Entry 3J16 (electron microscopy, 7.20 A resolution (low resolution: residue-level contacts below are approximate; hydrogen-bond / salt-bridge calls are withheld)); this record covers chains A and J of the 12 polymer chains in the assembly.

[Chain A]
Protein: Dom34p
From: Saccharomyces cerevisiae
UniProt: P33309 (DOM34_YEAST); residues 1-386 here = UniProt positions 1-386
Amino-acid sequence (386 residues; numbered 1 to 386; the number before each row is that of its first residue):
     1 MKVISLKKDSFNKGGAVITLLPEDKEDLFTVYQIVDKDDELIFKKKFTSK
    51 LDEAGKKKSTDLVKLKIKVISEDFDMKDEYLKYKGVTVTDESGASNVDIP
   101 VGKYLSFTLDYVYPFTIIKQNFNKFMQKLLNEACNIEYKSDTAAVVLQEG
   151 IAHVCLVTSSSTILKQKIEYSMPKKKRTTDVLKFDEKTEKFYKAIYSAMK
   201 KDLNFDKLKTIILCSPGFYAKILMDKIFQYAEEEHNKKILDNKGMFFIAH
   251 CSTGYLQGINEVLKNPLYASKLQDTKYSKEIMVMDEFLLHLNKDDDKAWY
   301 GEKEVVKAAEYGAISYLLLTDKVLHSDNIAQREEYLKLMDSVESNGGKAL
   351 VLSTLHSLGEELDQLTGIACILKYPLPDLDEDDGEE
UniProt features mapped onto this chain:
  - mutagenesis: Glu23 (E23A: Does not affect the No-Go Decay (NGD) pathway), Glu26 (E26A: Does not affect the No-Go Decay (NGD) pathway), Asp27 (D27A: Reduced No-Go Decay (NGD) pathway), Lys174 to Arg177 (Reduced ability to trigger the No-Go Decay (NGD) pathway, reduced ability to promote degradation of non-functional rRNAs), Lys174 to Lys176 (Reduced No-Go Decay (NGD) pathway), Pro216 to Phe218 (Reduced No-Go Decay (NGD) pathway), Pro216 (P216A: Reduced No-Go Decay (NGD) pathway), Tyr300 (Y300A: Reduced ability to trigger the No-Go Decay (NGD) pathway, reduced ability to promote degradation of non-functional rRNAs; when associated with A-361), Glu361 to Gln364 (Reduced ability to trigger the No-Go Decay (NGD) pathway, reduced ability to promote degradation of non-functional rRNAs), Glu361 (E361A: Reduced ability to trigger the No-Go Decay (NGD) pathway, reduced ability to promote degradation of non-functional rRNAs; when associated with A-300 ...)

[Chain J]
Molecule: 28S ribosomal RNA
From: Saccharomyces cerevisiae
Sequence (233 nucleotides; numbered 36 to 1769; 1501 numbers in that range are skipped by the numbering (no residue carries them; nothing is unmodelled there); the number before each row is that of its first residue):
    36 CUCAAAGAUUAAGCCAUG
   152 UGGUAAUUCUA
   412 AUCCAAGGAA
   425 AGCAGGCGCGCAAAUUACCCAAUCCUAAUUCAGGGAGGUAGUGA
   548 GGAGGGCAAGUCUGGUGCCAGCAGCCGCGGUAAUUCCAGCUCC
  1175 UGCGGCUUAAUUUGACUCAACACGGGGAAACUCACC
  1266 UGGUGGUGCAUGGC
  1427 AGGUCUGUGAUGCCCUU
  1631 ACACACCGCCCGUCGCUAGU
  1750 ACUAAAAGUCGUAACAAGGU

[How chain A and chain J interact]
Pairs across the interface - 47 pairs, chain A then chain J:
  Ser10(A) with U1181(J); U1182(J)
  Phe11(A) with U1181(J); U1182(J); A1184(J)
  Lys13(A) with A1183(J)
  Lys45(A) with G577(J)
  Lys46(A) with G577(J)
  Phe47(A) with G577(J)
  Thr48(A) with G577(J)
  Ser49(A) with C565(J); G577(J)
  Lys50(A) with G576(J)
  Asp52(A) with G574(J); C575(J)
  Lys57(A) with C1634(J)
  Lys58(A) with C575(J); C1634(J)
  Ser59(A) with C1634(J)
  Tyr80(A) with C566(J)
  Lys82(A) with G564(J); C566(J)
  Lys84(A) with U563(J); G564(J)
  Thr89(A) with G1271(J); U1272(J)
  Glu91(A) with A1189(J); G1271(J); U1272(J)
  Asp98(A) with C1274(J)
  Ile99(A) with C1274(J)
  Pro100(A) with C1274(J)
  Val101(A) with U1272(J); G1273(J); C1274(J); A1275(J)
  Gly102(A) with A579(J)
  Lys103(A) with G577(J); U578(J); A579(J)
  Tyr104(A) with G564(J); G577(J); U578(J)
  Leu105(A) with C565(J); G577(J)
  Ser106(A) with G564(J); C565(J)
Interface residues without a listed pair, chain A (29 interface residues in all): Leu51, Ser92
Interface residues without a listed pair, chain J (22 interface residues in all): G1188

[In short]
The interface between chain A and chain J involves 29 residues on one side and 22 on the other. UniProt lists
15 mutagenesis sites on chain A.
Chain A is Dom34p and chain J is 28S ribosomal RNA, both from Saccharomyces cerevisiae; the structure, Models
of ribosome-bound Dom34p and Rli1p and their ribosomal binding partners, was determined by electron
microscopy, deposited together with 3J15.
